8A49 - chains A and B of the 4 polymer chains in the assembly; structure by X-ray diffraction, 3.45 A resolution.

Chain A (and B):
Molecule: IgG1 Fc
From: Homo sapiens
Notes: engineered mutation(s): E382R; chain B of this document is another copy of the same molecule, construct and numbering; everything in this record applies to it too
Chain sequence (227 residues; each row starts with the number of its first residue):
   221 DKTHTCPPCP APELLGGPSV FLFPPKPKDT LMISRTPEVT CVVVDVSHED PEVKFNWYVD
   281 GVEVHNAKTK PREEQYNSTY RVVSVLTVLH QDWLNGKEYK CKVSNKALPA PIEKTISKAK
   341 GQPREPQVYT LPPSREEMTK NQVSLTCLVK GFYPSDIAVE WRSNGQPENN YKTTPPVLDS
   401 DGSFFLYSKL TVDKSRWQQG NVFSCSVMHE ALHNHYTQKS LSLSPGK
Not modelled in the structure: 221-237, 445-447
Disulfides: Cys261-Cys321, Cys367-Cys425
Glycans and other covalent adducts: glycan linked to Asn297
Reported in the primary citation:
  - post-translational modification sites: Asn297

Interface between chain A and chain B:
Residue-residue contacts (48):
  Tyr349(A) with Ser354(B); Glu356(B); Glu357(B)
  Thr350(A) with Ser354(B), hydrogen bond (backbone-side chain)
  Leu351(A) with Pro352(B); Pro353(B); Ser354(B); Thr366(B)
  Pro352(A) with Leu351(B)
  Pro353(A) with Leu351(B)
  Ser354(A) with Tyr349(B); Thr350(B), hydrogen bond (side chain-backbone); Leu351(B)
  Glu356(A) with Tyr349(B)
  Glu357(A) with Tyr349(B); Lys370(B), salt bridge
  Lys360(A) with Gln347(B), hydrogen bond; Tyr349(B), hydrogen bond
  Ser364(A) with Leu368(B); Lys370(B), hydrogen bond
  Thr366(A) with Leu351(B); Tyr407(B), hydrogen bond
  Leu368(A) with Ser364(B); Lys409(B)
  Lys370(A) with Glu357(B), salt bridge; Ser364(B), hydrogen bond
  Asn390(A) with Ser400(B)
  Lys392(A) with Leu398(B); Ser400(B); Phe405(B)
  Thr394(A) with Val397(B); Phe405(B)
  Pro395(A) with Val397(B)
  Val397(A) with Thr394(B); Pro395(B)
  Leu398(A) with Lys392(B)
  Asp399(A) with Lys409(B), salt bridge
  Ser400(A) with Asn390(B), hydrogen bond
  Phe405(A) with Lys392(B); Thr394(B); Lys409(B)
  Tyr407(A) with Thr366(B), hydrogen bond; Tyr407(B), hydrophobic; Lys409(B)
  Lys409(A) with Leu368(B); Asp399(B), salt bridge; Phe405(B); Tyr407(B)
Also at the interface, not in a pair above, chain A (29 interface residues in all): Gln347, Thr393, Ser408, Thr411, Lys439
Also at the interface, not in a pair above, chain B (28 interface residues in all): Lys360, Thr393, Ser408, Thr411

Summary:
29 residues of chain A and 28 residues of chain B are in contact; the contacts include 9 hydrogen bonds and 4
salt bridges. Polar contacts include Glu357(A)-Lys370(B), Asp399(A)-Lys409(B) and Thr350(A)-Ser354(B). The
paper reports a modification site at Asn297(A).
Chain A and chain B are both IgG1 Fc (Homo sapiens); the structure, Endoglycosidase S in complex with IgG1 Fc,
was determined by X-ray diffraction together with 8A47 and 8A48 from the same study.
